PDB entry 4LF5 | X-ray diffraction, 3.75 A resolution | chains A and C of the 21 polymer chains in the assembly

# Chain A
Molecule: 16S rRNA
Source organism: Thermus thermophilus
Sequence (1522 nucleotides; row label = number of the first residue in the row; note: 43 numbers in that range are skipped by the numbering (no residue carries them; nothing is unmodelled there); a row labelled like 190A-190L holds insertion residues (190A, then the next letters in order); numbering starts at 0):
     0 UUUGUUGGAG AGUUUGAUCC UGGCUCAGGG UGAACGCUGG CGGCGUGCCU AAGACAUGCA
    60 AGUCGUGCGG G
    73 CCGCGGGGUU UU
    88 ACUCCG
    95 UGGUC
   101 AGCGGCGGAC GGGUGAGUAA CGCGUGGGU
  129A G
   130 ACCUACCCGG AAGAGGGGGA CAACCCGGGG AAACUCGGGC UAAUCCCCCA UGUGGACCCG
   190 C
190A-190L CCCUUGGGGUGU
   191 GUCCAAAGGG CUUU
   216 GCCCGCUUCC GGAUGGGCCC GCGUCCCAUC AGCUAGUUGG UGGGGUAAUG GCCCACCAAG
   276 GCGACGACGG GUAGCCGGUC UGAGAGGAUG GCCGGCCACA GGGGCACUGA GACACGGGCC
   336 CCACUCCUAC GGGAGGCAGC AGUUAGGAAU CUUCCGCAAU GGGCGCAAGC CUGACGGAGC
   396 GACGCCGCUU GGAGGAAGAA GCCCUUCGGG GUGUAAACUC CUGAA
   442 CCCGGGACGA AACCCCCGAC GA
   474 GGGGACUGAC GGUACCGGG
   494 GUAAUAGCGC CGGCCAACUC CGUGCCAGCA GCCGCGGUAA UACGGAGGGC GCGAGCGUUA
   554 CCCGGAUUCA CUGGGCGUAA AGGGCGUGUA GGCGGCCUGG GGCGUCCCAU GUGAAAGACC
   614 ACGGCUCAAC CGUGGGGGAG CGUGGGAUAC GCUCAGGCUA GACGGUGGGA GAGGGUGGUG
   674 GAAUUCCCGG AGUAGCGGUG AAAUGCGCAG AUACCGGGAG GAACGCCGAU GGCGAAGGCA
   734 GCCACCUGGU CCACCCGUGA CGCUGAGGCG CGAAAGCGUG GGGAGCAAAC CGGAUUAGAU
   794 ACCCGGGUAG UCCACGCCCU AAACGAUGCG CGCUAGGUCU CUGGGUCU
   848 CCUGGGGGCC GAAGCUAACG CGUUAAGCGC GCCGCCUGGG GAGUACGGCC GCAAGGCUGA
   908 AACUCAAAGG AAUUGACGGG GGCCCGCACA AGCGGUGGAG CAUGUGGUUU AAUUCGAAGX
   968 AACGCGAAGA ACCUUACCAG GCCUUGACAU GCUAGG
 1003A G
  1004 AACCCGGGUG AAAGCCUGGG GUGCCCC
1030A-1030D GCGA
  1031 GGGGAGCCCU AGCACAGGUG CUGCAUGGCC GUCGUCAGCU CGUGCCGUGA GGUGUUGGGU
  1091 UAAGUCCCGC AACGAGCGCA ACCCCCGCCG UUAGUUGCCA GCGGUUCGGC CGGGCACUCU
  1151 AACGGGACUG CCCGCGAAA
  1171 GCGGGAGGAA GGAGGGGACG ACGUCUGGUC AGCAUGGCCC UUACGGCCUG GGCGACACAC
  1231 GUGCUACAAU GCCCACUACA AAGCGAUGCC ACCCGGCAAC GGGGAGCUAA UCGCAAAAAG
  1291 GUGGGCCCAG UUCGGAUUGG GGUCUGCAAC CCGACCCCAU GAAGCCGGAA UCGCUAGUAA
  1351 UCGCGGAUCA G
 1361A C
  1362 CAUGCCGCGG UGAAUACGUU CCCGGGCCUU GUACACACXG CCXGUXACGC CAUGGGAGCG
  1422 GGCUCUACCC GAAGUCGCCG GG
  1446 AGCCUACGGG
  1459 CAGGCGCCGA GGGUAGGGCC CGUGACUGGG GCGAAGUCGU AACAAGGUAG CUGUACCGGA
  1519 AGGUGCGGCU GGAU
 1532A C
  1533 CA
  1536 CUCCUUUCU
Not modelled in the structure: 0-4, 1532A, 1536-1538
Differences from the reference sequence: conflict C1533 (A2157 in M26923.1), A1534 (C2158 in M26923.1)
Modified positions: PSU (pseudouridine-5'-monophosphate) at position 516, 7MG (7N-methyl-8-hydroguanosine-5'-monophosphate) at position 527, M2G (N2-dimethylguanosine-5'-monophosphate) at position 966, 5MC (5-methylcytidine-5'-monophosphate) at position 967, 2MG (2N-methylguanosine-5'-monophosphate) at position 1207, 5MC (5-methylcytidine-5'-monophosphate) at position 1400, 4OC (4n,o2'-methylcytidine-5'-monophosphate) at position 1402, 5MC (5-methylcytidine-5'-monophosphate) at position 1404, 5MC (5-methylcytidine-5'-monophosphate) at position 1407, UR3 (3-methyluridine-5'-monophoshate) at position 1498, PSU (pseudouridine-5'-monophosphate) at position 1540, PSU (pseudouridine-5'-monophosphate) at position 1541
Bound ions: Mg2+ site 1: U12, G22; Mg2+ site 2 near G21 (its only coordinating residue here); Mg2+ site 3: G61, U62, G105; Mg2+ site 4: C89, U90; Mg2+ site 5 near G107 (its only coordinating residue here); Mg2+ site 6: A116, G117, G289; Mg2+ site 7: C121, G124, U125, G236; Mg2+ site 8 near G183 (its only coordinating residue here); Mg2+ site 9 near A195 (its only coordinating residue here); Mg2+ site 10 near U264 (its only coordinating residue here); Mg2+ site 11: G266, C267, C268; Mg2+ site 12 near C280 (its only coordinating residue here); 6 more K+ sites not listed; 57 more Mg2+ sites not listed
Ligand contacts: hygromycin b (HYG): 5MC_1404, G1405, U1406, 5MC_1407, G1494, U1495, C1496, G1497, UR3_1498, C1543, U1544

# Chain C
Protein: ribosomal protein S3
Source organism: Thermus thermophilus
Reference sequence: P80372 (CRS3_THET8); residue numbers follow UniProt; this construct covers 1-239
Chain sequence (239 residues; each row starts with the number of its first residue):
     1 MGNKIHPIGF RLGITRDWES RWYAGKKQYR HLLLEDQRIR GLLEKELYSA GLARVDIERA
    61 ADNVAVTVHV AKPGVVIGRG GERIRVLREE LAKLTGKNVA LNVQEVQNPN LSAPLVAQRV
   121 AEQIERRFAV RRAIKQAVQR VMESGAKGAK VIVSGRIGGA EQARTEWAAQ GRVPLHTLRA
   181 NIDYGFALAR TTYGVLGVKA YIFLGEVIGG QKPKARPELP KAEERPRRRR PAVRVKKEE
Not modelled in the structure: 1, 209-239

# How chain A and chain C interact
Contacting residue pairs (67; chain A residue first):
  U421(A) with Arg126(C), base contact; Arg127(C), base contact
  A532(A) with Arg156(C), salt bridge to the phosphate; Glu161(C), phosphate contact; Thr192(C), hydrogen bond to the base; Tyr193(C), base contact
  A1055(A) with Arg156(C), hydrogen bond to the sugar; Ala160(C), sugar contact; Glu161(C), hydrogen bond to the sugar; Tyr193(C), base contact; Gly194(C), base contact
  U1056(A) with Gln162(C), phosphate contact; Ala163(C), hydrogen bond to the phosphate; Val195(C), hydrogen bond to the sugar
  G1057(A) with Ser154(C), sugar contact; Gly155(C), hydrogen bond to the phosphate; Ala163(C), phosphate contact; Leu188(C), sugar contact; Val195(C), sugar contact; Gly197(C), hydrogen bond to the sugar
  G1058(A) with Phe186(C), sugar contact; Lys199(C), salt bridge to the phosphate
  C1059(A) with Lys199(C), salt bridge to the phosphate
  C1060(A) with Gly2(C), base contact; Asn3(C), phosphate contact
  G1061(A) with Gly2(C), base contact
  U1062(A) with Gly2(C), base contact; Asn3(C), hydrogen bond to the base
  U1065(A) with His176(C), base contact
  G1106(A) with Gly171(C), sugar contact; Arg172(C), salt bridge to the phosphate
  C1107(A) with Arg172(C), salt bridge to the phosphate; Val173(C), hydrogen bond to the phosphate; Pro174(C), phosphate contact
  G1108(A) with Pro174(C), phosphate contact; Leu175(C), hydrogen bond to the phosphate; His176(C), phosphate contact
  C1109(A) with His176(C), salt bridge to the phosphate
  A1111(A) with His176(C), base contact; Thr177(C), hydrogen bond to the base
  C1112(A) with His176(C), hydrogen bond to the base; Thr177(C), base contact; Leu178(C), hydrogen bond to the base; Arg179(C), hydrogen bond to the base
  A1188(A) with Phe10(C), sugar contact
  C1189(A) with Ile5(C), phosphate contact; Phe10(C), sugar contact; His176(C), sugar contact
  G1190(A) with Asn3(C), sugar contact; Lys4(C), hydrogen bond to the phosphate; Ile5(C), hydrogen bond to the phosphate; His176(C), sugar contact
  A1191(A) with Asn3(C), phosphate contact; Lys4(C), salt bridge to the phosphate
  C1192(A) with Lys4(C), salt bridge to the phosphate
  G1193(A) with Asn3(C), base contact; Trp167(C), phosphate contact
  U1196(A) with Gln162(C), base contact
  U1205(A) with Val195(C), sugar contact
  G1206(A) with Thr191(C), sugar contact; Thr192(C), sugar contact; Tyr193(C), sugar contact; Gly194(C), sugar contact
  G1255(A) with Lys26(C), salt bridge to the phosphate
  A1256(A) with Lys26(C), salt bridge to the phosphate; Lys27(C), sugar contact
  U1257(A) with Arg30(C), hydrogen bond to the base
Also at the interface, not in a pair above, chain A (32 interface residues in all): C1063, A1110, C1113
Also at the interface, not in a pair above, chain C (39 interface residues in all): Ile14, Tyr184, Leu196

# Overview
32 residues of chain A and 39 residues of chain C are in contact, with 17 hydrogen bonds and 10 salt bridges.
Polar pairs include A532(A)-Thr192(C), U1062(A)-Asn3(C) and A1111(A)-Thr177(C). Chain A binds hygromycin b.
U12(A) and G22(A) coordinate Mg2+ site 1.
Chain A is 16S rRNA and chain C is ribosomal protein S3, both from Thermus thermophilus; the structure,
Crystal Structure of 30S ribosomal subunit from Thermus thermophilus, was determined by X-ray diffraction.
